6YU2 - chain A; structure by X-ray diffraction, 3.10 A resolution.

== Chain A ==
Molecule: Sodium-dependent transporter
Organism: Bacillus halodurans
Reference sequence: A0A4Y7X244 (A0A4Y7X244_BACHO); numbering as in UniProt (aligned over 2-453)
Amino-acid sequence (455 residues; each row starts with the number of its first residue; numbers below 1 keep their minus sign (Ser-1 is residue -1)):
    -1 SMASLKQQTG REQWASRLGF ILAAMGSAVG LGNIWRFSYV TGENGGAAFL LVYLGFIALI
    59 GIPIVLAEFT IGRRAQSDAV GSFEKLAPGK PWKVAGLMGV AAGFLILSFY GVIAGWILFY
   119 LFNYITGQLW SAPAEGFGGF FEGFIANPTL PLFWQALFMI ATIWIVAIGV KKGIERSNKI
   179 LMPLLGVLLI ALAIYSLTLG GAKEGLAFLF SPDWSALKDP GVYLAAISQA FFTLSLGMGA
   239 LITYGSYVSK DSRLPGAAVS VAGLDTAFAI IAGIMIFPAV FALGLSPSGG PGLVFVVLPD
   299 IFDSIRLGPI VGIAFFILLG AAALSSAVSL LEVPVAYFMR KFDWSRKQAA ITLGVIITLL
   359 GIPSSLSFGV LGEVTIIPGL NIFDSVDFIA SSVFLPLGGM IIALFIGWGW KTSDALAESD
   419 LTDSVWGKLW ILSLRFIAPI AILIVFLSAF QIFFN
Unresolved in the structure: -1 to 7, 449-453
Construct notes: expression tag (-1 to 1)
Ion coordination: Na+ site 1: Gly24, Val27, Ala320, Ser323, Ser324; Na+ site 2: Ala26, Asn31, Thr231, Asp263 (together with isoleucine)
Small-molecule neighbours: isoleucine (ILE): Ser25, Ala26, Gly28, Leu29, Gly30, Asn31, Ile104, Tyr108, Phe230, Thr231, Ser233, Met236, Ser324, Ser327, Leu328
From the paper describing this entry:
  - binding site for isoleucine: Ala26, Gly30, Tyr108, Ser233
  - mutagenesis - M236F: abolished growth in response to L-Trp
  - specificity-determining residues: Met236
  - mutagenesis - M236F: abolished catalytic activity on L-Trp
  - mutagenesis - M236F: unchanged catalytic activity on Leu
  - mutagenesis - M236F: abolished binding to aromatic amino acids

== Summary ==
Bound to chain A: isoleucine. Gly24, Val27, Ala320, Ser323 and Ser324 form the Na+ site 1. Ala26, Asn31,
Thr231 and Asp263 coordinate Na+ site 2. The paper reports a binding site for isoleucine at Ala26, Gly30 and
Tyr108 among others; M236F abolishes growth in response to L-Trp.
Chain A is Sodium-dependent transporter (Bacillus halodurans); the structure, Crystal structure of MhsT in
complex with L-isoleucine, was determined by X-ray diffraction, deposited together with 6YU3, 6YU4, 6YU5, 6YU6
and 6YU7.
